2V87 - chains A and D; structure by X-ray diffraction, 1.80 A resolution.

# Chain A
Name: Vdj recombination-activating protein 2
Source organism: Mus musculus
UniProtKB: P21784 (RAG2_MOUSE); numbering as in UniProt (aligned over 414-487)
Amino-acid sequence (82 residues; numbered 406 to 487; the number before each row is that of its first residue):
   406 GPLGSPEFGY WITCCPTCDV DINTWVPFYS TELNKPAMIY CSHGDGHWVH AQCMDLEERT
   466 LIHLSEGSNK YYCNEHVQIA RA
Disordered / not traced: 406-409
Bound ions: Zn2+ site 1: C419, C423, H455, C458; Zn2+ site 2: C446, H452, C478, H481
Curated features (UniProtKB/Swiss-Prot):
  - zinc finger: W416 to I484 (PHD-type)
  - binding site (Zn(2+)): C419, C423, C446, H452, H455, C458, C478, H481
Reported in the primary citation:
  - specificity-determining residues: Y445
  - mutagenesis - Y445A, Y445D: decreased binding to R2 and K4 methylated H3 peptides
  - mutagenesis - Y445D (3- to 4-fold): decreased binding to K4me3/R2me2
  - mutagenesis - Y415A, M443A, W453A, W453R: abolished binding to H3K4me3
  - mutagenesis - Y445F: decreased binding to H3K4me3
  - disease-associated variants - C478Y, H481P: decreased stability (proposed by the authors, not directly observed)
  - disease-associated variants - W453R: abolished binding to K4me3

# Chain D
Name: Histone H3.2
Notes: fragment: h3 (1-21), biotinylated at c-terminus
UniProtKB: P84228 (H32_MOUSE); residues 1-13 here correspond to UniProt positions 2-14 (UniProt number = residue number + 1)
Amino-acid sequence (13 residues; numbered 1 to 13; the number before each row is that of its first residue):
     1 ARTKQTARKS TGG
Disordered / not traced: 11-13
Modified / non-standard residues: R2 (n3, n4-dimethylarginine; 2MR); K4 (n-trimethyllysine; M3L)
Curated features (UniProtKB/Swiss-Prot):
  - modified residue: T3 (Phosphothreonine), K4 (Allysine), Q5 (5-glutamyl dopamine), T6 (Phosphothreonine), R8 (Citrulline), K9 (N6,N6,N6-trimethyllysine), S10 (ADP-ribosylserine), T11 (Phosphothreonine)

# Chain A / chain D interface
Pairs across the interface (27):
  G414(A) with K4(D)
  Y415(A) with K4(D); Q5(D), hydrogen bond
  T436(A) with Q5(D), hydrogen bond (side chain-backbone); T6(D); A7(D)
  K440(A) with Q5(D)
  P441(A) with Q5(D)
  A442(A) with K4(D); Q5(D)
  M443(A) with T3(D); K4(D), hydrogen bond (backbone-backbone)
  I444(A) with R2(D); T3(D)
  Y445(A) with R2(D), hydrogen bond (backbone-backbone)
  W453(A) with R2(D); T3(D); K4(D)
  L466(A) with T6(D)
  I467(A) with T6(D)
  L469(A) with A1(D), hydrogen bond (backbone-backbone)
  S470(A) with A1(D); T3(D); T6(D)
  G472(A) with A1(D), hydrogen bond (backbone-backbone)
  N474(A) with A1(D), hydrogen bond (backbone-backbone)
  Y476(A) with A1(D), hydrophobic
Other interface residues (no listed pair), chain A (20 interface residues in all): F413, E437, S473
Other interface residues (no listed pair), chain D (8 interface residues in all): R8
Interface features reported in the paper:
  - interface residues, chain A: Y445(A)

# Summary
Chain A and chain D form an interface of 20 and 8 residues respectively; the contacts include 7 hydrogen
bonds. Among the polar pairs are Y415(A)-Q5(D), T436(A)-Q5(D) and M443(A)-K4(D). The paper reports that Y415A,
M443A and W453A of chain A, among others, abolish binding to H3K4me3; the interface residue Y445(A); 9
substitutions were tested in all.
Here chain A is Vdj recombination-activating protein 2 (Mus musculus) and chain D is Histone H3.2. Entry 2V87
(Crystal structure of RAG2-PHD finger in complex with H3R2me2sK4me3 peptide) was determined by X-ray
diffraction (same publication as 2V83, 2V85, 2V86 and 2V88).
